PDB entry 7TYH | electron microscopy, 3.30 A resolution | chains E and R of the 7 polymer chains in the assembly

== Chain E ==
Molecule: Receptor activity-modifying protein 2
Organism: Homo sapiens
Reference sequence: O60895 (RAMP2_HUMAN); numbering as in UniProt (aligned over 44-175)
Amino-acid sequence (156 residues; numbered 20 to 175; the number before each row is that of its first residue):
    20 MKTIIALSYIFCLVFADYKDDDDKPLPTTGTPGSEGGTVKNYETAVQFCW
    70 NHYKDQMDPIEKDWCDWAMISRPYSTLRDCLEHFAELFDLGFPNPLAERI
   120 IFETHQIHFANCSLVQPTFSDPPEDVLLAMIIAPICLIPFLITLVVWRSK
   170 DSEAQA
Unresolved in the structure: 20-59, 133-143, 168-175
Differences from the reference sequence: expression tag (20-43)
Curated features (UniProtKB/Swiss-Prot):
  - site: Ser139 (Required for CALCRL interaction)
  - glycosylation: Asn130 (N-linked (GlcNAc...) asparagine)
Disulfide bonds: Cys68-Cys99, Cys84-Cys131

== Chain R ==
Molecule: Calcitonin receptor
Organism: Homo sapiens
Reference sequence: P30988 (CALCR_HUMAN), isoform P30988-2; residue numbers follow UniProt; this construct covers 25-474
Amino-acid sequence (501 residues; numbered -7 to 493; the number before each row is that of its first residue; numbers below 1 keep their minus sign (Met-7 is residue -7)):
    -7 MKTIIALSYIFCLVFADYKDDDDLEVLFQGPAAFSNQTYPTIEPKPFLYV
    43 VGRKKMMDAQYKCYDRMQQLPAYQGEGPYCNRTWDGWLCWDDTPAGVLSY
    93 QFCPDYFPDFDPSEKVTKYCDEKGVWFKHPENNRTWSNYTMCNAFTPEKL
   143 KNAYVLYYLAIVGHSLSIFTLVISLGIFVFFRSLGCQRVTLHKNMFLTYI
   193 LNSMIIIIHLVEVVPNGELVRRDPVSCKILHFFHQYMMACNYFWMLCEGI
   243 YLHTLIVVAVFTEKQRLRWYYLLGWGFPLVPTTIHAITRAVYFNDNCWLS
   293 VETHLLYIIHGPVMAALVVNFFFLLNIVRVLVTKMRETHEAESHMYLKAV
   343 KATMILVPLLGIQFVVFPWRPSNKMLGKIYDYVMHSLIHFQGFFVATIYC
   393 FCNNEVQTTVKRQWAQFKIQWNQRWGRRPSNRSARAAAAAAEAGDIPIYI
   443 CHQELRNEPANNQGEESAEIIPLNIIEQESSAPAGLEVLFQGPHHHHHHH
   493 H
Unresolved in the structure: -7 to 36, 406-493
Differences from the reference sequence: expression tag (-7 to 24, 475-493); conflict Leu447 (Pro in P30988)
Curated features (UniProtKB/Swiss-Prot):
  - glycosylation (N-linked (GlcNAc...) asparagine): Asn28, Asn73, Asn125, Asn130
  - natural variant: Leu447 (L447P: Probable protective factor against osteoporosis)
Disulfide bonds: Cys55-Cys81, Cys95-Cys134, Cys219-Cys289

== Chain E / chain R interface ==
Contacting residue pairs (8; chain E residue first):
  Tyr93(E) - Met49(R)
  Ser94(E) - Met49(R)
  Arg97(E) - Met49(R)
  Pro112(E) - Asp77(R)
  His124(E) - Tyr53(R)
  His124(E) - Tyr56(R)
  His124(E) - Asp57(R)
  Met149(E) - Ile300(R)
Interface residues without a listed pair, chain E (14 interface residues in all): Cys84, Asp85, Ile120, Ser132, Pro153, Ile154, Val164, Val165
Interface residues without a listed pair, chain R (14 interface residues in all): Gln52, Trp76, Thr246, Gln257, Tyr262, Phe269, Ile276, Pro304

== In short ==
Chain E and chain R each contribute 14 residues to their interface.
Chain E is Receptor activity-modifying protein 2 and chain R is Calcitonin receptor, both from Homo sapiens;
the structure, Human Amylin2 Receptor in complex with Gs and human calcitonin peptide, was determined by
electron microscopy (same publication as 7TYF, 7TYI, 7TYL, 7TYN, 7TYO, 7TYW and 3 further entries).
